PDB entry 5OF4 | electron microscopy, 4.40 A resolution (low resolution: residue-level contacts below are approximate; hydrogen-bond / salt-bridge calls are withheld) | chains A and B of the 10 polymer chains in the assembly

== Chain A ==
Name: TFIIH basal transcription factor complex helicase XPB subunit, XPB
Organism: Homo sapiens
Notes: EC 3.6.4.12
UniProt: P19447 (ERCC3_HUMAN); residues 266-782 here = UniProt positions 266-782
Sequence (553 residues; numbered 221 to 782; 9 numbers in that range are skipped by the numbering (no residue carries them; nothing is unmodelled there); the number before each row is that of its first residue; X marks 36 residues of unknown identity (built as UNK)):
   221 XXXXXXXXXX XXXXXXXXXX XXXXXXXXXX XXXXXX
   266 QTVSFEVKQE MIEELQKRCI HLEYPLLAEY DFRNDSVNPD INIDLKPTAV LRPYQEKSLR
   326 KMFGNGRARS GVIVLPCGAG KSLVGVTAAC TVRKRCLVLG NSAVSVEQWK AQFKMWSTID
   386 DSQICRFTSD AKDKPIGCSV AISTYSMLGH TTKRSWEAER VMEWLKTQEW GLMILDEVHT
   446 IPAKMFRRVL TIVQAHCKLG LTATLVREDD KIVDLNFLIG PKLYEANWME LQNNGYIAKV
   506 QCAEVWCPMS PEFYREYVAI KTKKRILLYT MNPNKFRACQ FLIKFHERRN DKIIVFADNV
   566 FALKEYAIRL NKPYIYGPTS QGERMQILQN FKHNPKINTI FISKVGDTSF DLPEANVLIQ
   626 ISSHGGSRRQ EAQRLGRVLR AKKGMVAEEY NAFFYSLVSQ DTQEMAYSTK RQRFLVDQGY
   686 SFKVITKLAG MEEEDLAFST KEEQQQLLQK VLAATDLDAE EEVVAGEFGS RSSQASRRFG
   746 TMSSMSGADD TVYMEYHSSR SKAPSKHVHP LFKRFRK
Unresolved in the structure: 729-782
UniProt features mapped onto this chain:
  - motif: Asp-441 to His-444 (DEVH box)
  - binding site (ATP): Leu-340 to Ser-347, Arg-642, Arg-645
  - modified residue (Phosphoserine): Ser-686, Ser-751
  - natural variant: Lys-418 (K418Q: In a breast cancer sample)
  - mutagenesis: Lys-346 (K346R: Dominant-negative effect on transcription and NER, induces chromatin collapse, probably has no ATPase activity. No transcriptional activity of the reconstituted TFIIH complex ...), Thr-469 (T469A: Very low 3'-5' helicase activity, wild-type ATPase activity, opens damaged DNA, nearly wild-type NER activity in vivo, 50% decreased transcription in vitro), Gln-638 (Q638A: Very low 3'-5' helicase activity, wild-type ATPase activity, wild-type damaged DNA removal, 80% decreased transcription (all in vitro)), Ser-751 (S751A: Restores NER in XPB/ERCC3-defective cells, does not inhibit 5'-incision by ERCC1-XPF, wild-type transcription and helicase activities ...), Lys-782 (Impairs protein folding)

== Chain B ==
Name: TFIIH basal transcription factor complex helicase XPD subunit
Organism: Homo sapiens
Notes: EC 3.6.4.12
UniProt: P18074 (ERCC2_HUMAN); numbering as in UniProt (aligned over 1-760)
Sequence (760 residues; numbered 1 to 760; the number before each row is that of its first residue):
     1 MKLNVDGLLV YFPYDYIYPE QFSYMRELKR TLDAKGHGVL EMPSGTGKTV SLLALIMAYQ
    61 RAYPLEVTKL IYCSRTVPEI EKVIEELRKL LNFYEKQEGE KLPFLGLALS SRKNLCIHPE
   121 VTPLRFGKDV DGKCHSLTAS YVRAQYQHDT SLPHCRFYEE FDAHGREVPL PAGIYNLDDL
   181 KALGRRQGWC PYFLARYSIL HANVVVYSYH YLLDPKIADL VSKELARKAV VVFDEAHNID
   241 NVCIDSMSVN LTRRTLDRCQ GNLETLQKTV LRIKETDEQR LRDEYRRLVE GLREASAARE
   301 TDAHLANPVL PDEVLQEAVP GSIRTAEHFL GFLRRLLEYV KWRLRVQHVV QESPPAFLSG
   361 LAQRVCIQRK PLRFCAERLR SLLHTLEITD LADFSPLTLL ANFATLVSTY AKGFTIIIEP
   421 FDDRTPTIAN PILHFSCMDA SLAIKPVFER FQSVIITSGT LSPLDIYPKI LDFHPVTMAT
   481 FTMTLARVCL CPMIIGRGND QVAISSKFET REDIAVIRNY GNLLLEMSAV VPDGIVAFFT
   541 SYQYMESTVA SWYEQGILEN IQRNKLLFIE TQDGAETSVA LEKYQEACEN GRGAILLSVA
   601 RGKVSEGIDF VHHYGRAVIM FGVPYVYTQS RILKARLEYL RDQFQIREND FLTFDAMRHA
   661 AQCVGRAIRG KTDYGLMVFA DKRFARGDKR GKLPRWIQEH LTDANLNLTV DEGVQVAKYF
   721 LRQMAQPFHR EDQLGLSLLS LEQLESEETL KRIEQIAQQL
Unresolved in the structure: 1-10, 735-760
Ion coordination: 4Fe-4S cluster Fe: Cys-116, Cys-134, Cys-155, Cys-190
Small-molecule neighbours: 4Fe-4S cluster (SF4): Leu-115, Cys-116, Ile-117, His-118, Cys-134, Thr-138, Cys-155, Phe-157, Cys-190, Phe-193
UniProt features mapped onto this chain:
  - motif: Asp-234 to His-237 (DEAH box), Lys-682 to Arg-695 (Nuclear localization signal)
  - binding site (ATP): Met-42 to Thr-49
  - binding site ([4Fe-4S] cluster): Cys-116, Cys-134, Cys-155, Cys-190
  - natural variant: Gly-47 (G47R: In XP-D), Thr-76 (T76A: In XP-D), Arg-112 (R112H: In TTD1 and XP-D), Asp-234 (D234N: In XP-D), Cys-259 (C259Y: In TTD1), Leu-461 (L461V: In XP-D and TTD1), Thr-482 (deletion: In TTD1), Leu-485 (L485P: In XP-D), Arg-487 (R487G: In TTD1), Val-488 to Met-493 (deletion: In TTD1), Arg-511 (R511Q: In XP-D), Ser-541 (S541R: In XP-D), 18 further natural variant entries in UniProt
  - mutagenesis: Lys-48 (K48R: Decreased transcriptional activity of the reconstituted TFIIH complex. Damaged DNA opening by TFIIH is impeded. Loss of TFIIH 5'-3' helicase activity, still binds GTF2H2 ...), Cys-190 (C190S: Reduced iron-sulfur-binding. Iron-sulfur-binding is further decreased in absence of MMS19), Tyr-192 (Y192A: Does not restore nucleotide excision repair (NER) in deficient cells, does not bind UV damaged DNA, TFIIH is able to transcribe), Arg-196 (R196E: Restores <5% nucleotide excision repair (NER) in deficient cells, does not bind UV damaged DNA, TFIIH is able to transcribe), Gly-675 (G675W: No longer interacts with GTF2H2/p44, has 5'-3' helicase activity)
What the authors report for this chain:
  - disease-associated variants - C259Y: decreased binding to MAT1 (citing earlier work)
  - disease-associated variants - C259Y: decreased catalytic activity (citing earlier work)
  - disease-associated variants - Q726* (citing earlier work)

== Chain A / chain B interface ==
Pairs across the interface - 23 pairs, chain A then chain B:
  Asn-299(A) / Gln-501(B)
  Leu-310(A) / Ile-514(B)
  Leu-310(A) / Ala-515(B)
  Lys-311(A) / Ala-515(B)
  Lys-311(A) / Arg-518(B)
  Lys-311(A) / Asn-519(B)
  Pro-312(A) / Arg-518(B)
  Thr-313(A) / Ile-557(B)
  Val-315(A) / Asn-522(B)
  Val-315(A) / Glu-526(B)
  Glu-321(A) / Asn-499(B)
  Glu-321(A) / Asp-711(B)
  Leu-324(A) / Asn-499(B)
  Arg-325(A) / Asn-499(B)
  Arg-325(A) / Thr-709(B)
  Phe-328(A) / Gly-498(B)
  Phe-328(A) / Gln-501(B)
  Arg-332(A) / Lys-682(B)
  Thr-352(A) / Asp-500(B)
  Thr-356(A) / Asp-500(B)
  Thr-356(A) / Gln-501(B)
  Val-357(A) / Gln-501(B)
  Arg-358(A) / Ala-515(B)
Interface residues without a listed pair, chain A (18 interface residues in all): Asp-309, Gly-329, Ala-353
Interface residues without a listed pair, chain B (16 interface residues in all): Arg-497, Glu-712

== In short ==
18 residues of chain A face 16 of chain B across their interface. Bound to chain B: 4Fe-4S cluster. From the
paper: C259Y of chain B reduces binding to MAT1; C259Y of chain B reduces catalytic activity.
Here chain A is TFIIH basal transcription factor complex helicase XPB subunit, XPB and chain B is TFIIH basal
transcription factor complex helicase XPD subunit, both from Homo sapiens. Entry 5OF4 (The cryo-EM structure
of human TFIIH) was determined by electron microscopy.
